9IHE - chains C and J of the 14 polymer chains in the assembly; structure by electron microscopy, 2.95 A resolution.

== Chain C ==
Name: Histone H2A type 1
Source organism: Xenopus laevis
UniProtKB: P06897 (H2A1_XENLA); residues 10-120 here correspond to UniProt positions 11-121 (UniProt number = residue number + 1)
Amino-acid sequence (111 residues; each row starts with the number of its first residue):
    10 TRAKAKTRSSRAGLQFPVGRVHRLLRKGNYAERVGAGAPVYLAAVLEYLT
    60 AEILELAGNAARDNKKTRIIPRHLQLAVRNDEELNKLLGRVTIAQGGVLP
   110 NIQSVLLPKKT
Unresolved in the structure: 10, 119-120
Differences from the reference sequence: conflict Arg99 (Gly100 in P06897)
Curated features (UniProtKB/Swiss-Prot):
  - modified residue: Lys36 (N6-(2-hydroxyisobutyryl)lysine), Lys74 (N6-(2-hydroxyisobutyryl)lysine), Lys75 (N6-(2-hydroxyisobutyryl)lysine), Lys95 (N6-(2-hydroxyisobutyryl)lysine), Gln104 (N5-methylglutamine), Lys118 (N6-(2-hydroxyisobutyryl)lysine)
  - cross-link (Glycyl lysine isopeptide (Lys-Gly)): Lys13 (interchain with G-Cter in ubiquitin), Lys15 (interchain with G-Cter in ubiquitin), Lys119 (interchain with G-Cter in ubiquitin)

== Chain J ==
Molecule: Widom-601 DNA
Sequence (147 nucleotides; each row starts with the number of its first residue; numbers below 1 keep their minus sign (DA-73 is residue -73)):
   -73 ATCGAGAATCCCGGTGCCGAGGCCGCTCAATTGGTCGTAGACAGCTCTAG
   -23 CACCGCTTAAACGCACGTACGCGCTGTCCCCCGCGTTTTAACCGCCAAGG
    27 GGATTACTCCCTAGTCTCCAGGCACGTGTCAGATATATACATCCGAT
Unresolved in the structure: -73, 73

== How chain C and chain J interact ==
Pairs across the interface (12; chain C residue first):
  Arg11(C) with DT43(J), hydrogen bond to the base; DC44(J), hydrogen bond to the sugar
  Arg29(C) with DG48(J), phosphate contact; DC49(J), salt bridge to the phosphate
  Arg42(C) with DT38(J), hydrogen bond to the sugar; DA39(J), phosphate contact
  Val43(C) with DT38(J), sugar contact; DA39(J), hydrogen bond to the phosphate
  Gly44(C) with DT38(J), phosphate contact
  Ala45(C) with DT38(J), hydrogen bond to the phosphate
  Thr76(C) with DG58(J), phosphate contact
  Arg77(C) with DG58(J), hydrogen bond to the phosphate
Also at the interface, not in a pair above, chain C (11 interface residues in all): Thr16, Glu41, Lys75
Also at the interface, not in a pair above, chain J (9 interface residues in all): DG47, DA57

== Overview ==
11 residues of chain C and 9 residues of chain J are in contact, with 6 hydrogen bonds and 1 salt bridge.
Polar contacts include Arg11(C)-DT43(J), Arg11(C)-DC44(J) and Arg42(C)-DT38(J).
Here chain C is Histone H2A type 1 (Xenopus laevis) and chain J is Widom-601 DNA. Entry 9IHE (Nucleosome core
particle bound by two molecules of DTT-reduced native monomeric myeloperoxidase) was determined by electron
microscopy, deposited together with 9GEN, 9GEO, 9GEP, 9GEQ, 9GER, 9IHD and 9IHF.
